Entry 3GQB (X-ray diffraction, 2.80 A resolution); this record covers chains A and B.

[Chain A]
Protein: V-type ATP synthase alpha chain
Source organism: Thermus thermophilus HB8
Notes: EC 3.6.3.14
UniProt: Q56403 (VATA_THET8); numbering as in UniProt (aligned over 1-578)
Amino-acid sequence (578 residues; each row starts with the number of its first residue):
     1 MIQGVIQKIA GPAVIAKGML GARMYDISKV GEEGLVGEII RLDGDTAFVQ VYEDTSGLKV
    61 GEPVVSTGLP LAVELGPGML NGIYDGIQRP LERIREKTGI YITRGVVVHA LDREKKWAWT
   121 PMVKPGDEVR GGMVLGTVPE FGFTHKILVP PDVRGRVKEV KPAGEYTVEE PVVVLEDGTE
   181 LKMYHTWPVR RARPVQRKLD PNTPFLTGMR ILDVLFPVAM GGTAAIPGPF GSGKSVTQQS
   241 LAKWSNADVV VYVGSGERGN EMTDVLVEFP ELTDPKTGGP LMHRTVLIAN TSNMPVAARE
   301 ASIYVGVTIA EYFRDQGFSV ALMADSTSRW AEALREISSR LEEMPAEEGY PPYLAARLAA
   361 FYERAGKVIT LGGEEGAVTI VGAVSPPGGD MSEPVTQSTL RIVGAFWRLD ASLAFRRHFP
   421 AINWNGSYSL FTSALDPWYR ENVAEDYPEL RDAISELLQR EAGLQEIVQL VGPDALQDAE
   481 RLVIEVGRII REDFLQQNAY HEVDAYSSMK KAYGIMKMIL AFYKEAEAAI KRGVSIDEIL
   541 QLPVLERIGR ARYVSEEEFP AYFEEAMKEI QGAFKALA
Differences from the reference sequence: engineered mutation Ser28 (Cys in Q56403), Ser235 (Thr in Q56403), Ser255 (Cys in Q56403), Ser507 (Cys in Q56403)
Reported in the primary citation:
  - mutagenesis - F230A, E257D: decreased catalytic activity on ATP
  - mutagenesis - E257Q, S385A: abolished catalytic activity on ATP
  - catalytic residues: Glu257 (by similarity / conservation)
  - catalytic residues: Ser385 (proposed by the authors, not directly observed)

[Chain B]
Protein: V-type ATP synthase beta chain
Source organism: Thermus thermophilus HB8
UniProt: Q56404 (VATB_THET8); numbering as in UniProt (aligned over 1-464)
Amino-acid sequence (464 residues; numbered 1 to 464; the number before each row is that of its first residue):
     1 MDLLKKEYTG ITYISGPLLF VENAKDLAYG AIVDIKDGTG RVRGGQVIEV SEEYAVIQVF
    61 EETTGLDLAT TSVSLVEDVA RLGVSKEMLG RRFNGIGKPI DGLPPITPEK RLPITGLPLN
   121 PVARRKPEQF IQTGISTIDV MNTLVRGQKL PIFSGSGLPA NEIAAQIARQ ATVRPDLSGE
   181 GEKEEPFAVV FAAMGITQRE LSYFIQEFER TGALSRSVLF LNKADDPTIE RILTPRMALT
   241 VAEYLAFEHD YHVLVILTDM TNYSEALREI GAAREEIPGR RGYPGYMYTD LATIYERAGV
   301 VEGKKGSVTQ IPILSMPDDD RTHPIPDLTG YITEGQIQLS RELHRKGIYP PIDPLPSLSR
   361 LMNNGVGKGK TREDHKQVSD QLYSAYANGV DIRKLVAIIG EDALTENDRR YLQFADAFER
   421 FFINQGQQNR SIEESLQIAW ALLSMLPQGE LKRISKDHIG KYYG
Disordered / not traced: 1-4
Differences from the reference sequence: engineered mutation Ser264 (Cys in Q56404)
Reported in the primary citation:
  - mutagenesis - Y331A, Y331L, Y331S, R360K, R360L: abolished catalytic activity on ATP
  - catalytic residues: Tyr331, Arg360
  - mutagenesis - Y331F: decreased catalytic activity
  - mutagenesis - N161A/E162A: unchanged catalytic activity on ATP

[How chain A and chain B interact]
Residue-residue contacts - 80 pairs, chain A then chain B:
  Gln7(A) with Ser51(B); Glu52(B), hydrogen bond (backbone-backbone)
  Lys8(A) with Glu49(B), salt bridge; Val50(B)
  Ile9(A) with Tyr29(B), hydrophobic; Glu49(B); Val50(B), hydrogen bond (backbone-backbone)
  Gly11(A) with Tyr29(B), hydrogen bond (backbone-side chain)
  Lys17(A) with Glu52(B), salt bridge
  Thr55(A) with Tyr29(B)
  Ser56(A) with Tyr29(B)
  Gly57(A) with Ala28(B); Tyr29(B), hydrogen bond (backbone-backbone); Asp78(B)
  Leu58(A) with Ala28(B); Tyr29(B), hydrogen bond (backbone-backbone)
  Lys59(A) with Asp26(B)
  Val60(A) with Lys25(B); Val50(B); Ser51(B)
  Ile83(A) with Val122(B), hydrophobic
  Leu91(A) with Asn120(B), hydrogen bond (backbone-side chain)
  Glu92(A) with Val122(B)
  Ile94(A) with Asn120(B)
  Arg95(A) with Asn120(B); Ala123(B); Glu302(B)
  Ile100(A) with Leu119(B); Asn120(B), hydrogen bond (backbone-backbone); Val301(B), hydrophobic
  Tyr101(A) with Leu117(B); Pro118(B); Leu119(B), hydrophobic; Glu243(B); Phe247(B)
  Ile102(A) with Leu117(B); Pro118(B), hydrogen bond (backbone-backbone); Asn120(B)
  Phe230(A) with Leu358(B), hydrophobic; Arg360(B)
  Gly256(A) with Tyr288(B)
  Arg258(A) with Glu296(B); Gly330(B), hydrogen bond (side chain-backbone); Tyr331(B), hydrogen bond (side chain-backbone); Ile332(B); Thr333(B), hydrogen bond (side chain-backbone); Arg360(B)
  Gly259(A) with Arg124(B); Glu296(B), hydrogen bond (backbone-side chain)
  Asn260(A) with Arg124(B); Pro127(B); Gly147(B), hydrogen bond (side chain-backbone); Glu334(B), hydrogen bond; Leu361(B)
  Glu261(A) with Arg360(B), salt bridge
  Thr263(A) with Pro121(B), hydrogen bond (side chain-backbone); Arg124(B); Arg125(B); Lys126(B)
  Asp264(A) with Lys126(B)
  Leu266(A) with Pro121(B)
  Ser292(A) with Ala292(B); Glu296(B), hydrogen bond
  Asn293(A) with Pro118(B); Thr293(B); Glu296(B)
  Arg299(A) with Thr289(B), hydrogen bond
  Arg329(A) with Tyr288(B), hydrogen bond; Tyr331(B), hydrogen bond (side chain-backbone)
  Glu332(A) with Tyr288(B)
  Glu336(A) with Tyr286(B); Thr289(B), hydrogen bond
  Ser385(A) with Tyr331(B)
  Pro386(A) with Tyr331(B)
  Pro387(A) with Tyr331(B)
  Glu393(A) with Tyr331(B)
  Phe415(A) with Ser384(B); Arg453(B), hydrogen bond (backbone-side chain)
  Arg417(A) with Lys452(B); Arg453(B)
Other interface residues (no listed pair), chain A (50 interface residues in all): Ala10, Gly99, Thr103, Glu257, Glu268, Thr291, Met294, Ser339, Glu342, Gly388
Other interface residues (no listed pair), chain B (49 interface residues in all): Ile48, Val79, Lys149, Glu275, Gly285, Lys304, Tyr383

[Overview]
Chain A and chain B form an interface of 50 and 49 residues respectively; the contacts include 21 hydrogen
bonds and 3 salt bridges. Among the polar pairs are Lys8(A)-Glu49(B), Lys17(A)-Glu52(B) and
Glu261(A)-Arg360(B). From the paper: catalytic residues Glu257(A), Ser385(A) and Tyr331(B) among others;
Y331A, Y331L and Y331S of chain B, among others, abolish catalytic activity on ATP; 11 substitutions were
tested in all.
Chain A is V-type ATP synthase alpha chain and chain B is V-type ATP synthase beta chain, both from Thermus
thermophilus HB8; the structure, Crystal Structure of the A3B3 complex from V-ATPase, was determined by X-ray
diffraction.
